PDB entry 8HEY | electron microscopy, 4.10 A resolution (low resolution: residue-level contacts below are approximate; hydrogen-bond / salt-bridge calls are withheld) | chains Y and Z of the 22 polymer chains in the assembly

# Chain Y (and Z)
Molecule: Major capsid protein
From: Human betaherpesvirus 5
Notes: chain Z of this document is another copy of the same molecule, construct and numbering; everything in this record applies to it too
Reference sequence: A0A1U8QPG3 (A0A1U8QPG3_HCMV); residues 1-1370 here = UniProt positions 1-1370
Sequence (1370 residues; row label = number of the first residue in the row):
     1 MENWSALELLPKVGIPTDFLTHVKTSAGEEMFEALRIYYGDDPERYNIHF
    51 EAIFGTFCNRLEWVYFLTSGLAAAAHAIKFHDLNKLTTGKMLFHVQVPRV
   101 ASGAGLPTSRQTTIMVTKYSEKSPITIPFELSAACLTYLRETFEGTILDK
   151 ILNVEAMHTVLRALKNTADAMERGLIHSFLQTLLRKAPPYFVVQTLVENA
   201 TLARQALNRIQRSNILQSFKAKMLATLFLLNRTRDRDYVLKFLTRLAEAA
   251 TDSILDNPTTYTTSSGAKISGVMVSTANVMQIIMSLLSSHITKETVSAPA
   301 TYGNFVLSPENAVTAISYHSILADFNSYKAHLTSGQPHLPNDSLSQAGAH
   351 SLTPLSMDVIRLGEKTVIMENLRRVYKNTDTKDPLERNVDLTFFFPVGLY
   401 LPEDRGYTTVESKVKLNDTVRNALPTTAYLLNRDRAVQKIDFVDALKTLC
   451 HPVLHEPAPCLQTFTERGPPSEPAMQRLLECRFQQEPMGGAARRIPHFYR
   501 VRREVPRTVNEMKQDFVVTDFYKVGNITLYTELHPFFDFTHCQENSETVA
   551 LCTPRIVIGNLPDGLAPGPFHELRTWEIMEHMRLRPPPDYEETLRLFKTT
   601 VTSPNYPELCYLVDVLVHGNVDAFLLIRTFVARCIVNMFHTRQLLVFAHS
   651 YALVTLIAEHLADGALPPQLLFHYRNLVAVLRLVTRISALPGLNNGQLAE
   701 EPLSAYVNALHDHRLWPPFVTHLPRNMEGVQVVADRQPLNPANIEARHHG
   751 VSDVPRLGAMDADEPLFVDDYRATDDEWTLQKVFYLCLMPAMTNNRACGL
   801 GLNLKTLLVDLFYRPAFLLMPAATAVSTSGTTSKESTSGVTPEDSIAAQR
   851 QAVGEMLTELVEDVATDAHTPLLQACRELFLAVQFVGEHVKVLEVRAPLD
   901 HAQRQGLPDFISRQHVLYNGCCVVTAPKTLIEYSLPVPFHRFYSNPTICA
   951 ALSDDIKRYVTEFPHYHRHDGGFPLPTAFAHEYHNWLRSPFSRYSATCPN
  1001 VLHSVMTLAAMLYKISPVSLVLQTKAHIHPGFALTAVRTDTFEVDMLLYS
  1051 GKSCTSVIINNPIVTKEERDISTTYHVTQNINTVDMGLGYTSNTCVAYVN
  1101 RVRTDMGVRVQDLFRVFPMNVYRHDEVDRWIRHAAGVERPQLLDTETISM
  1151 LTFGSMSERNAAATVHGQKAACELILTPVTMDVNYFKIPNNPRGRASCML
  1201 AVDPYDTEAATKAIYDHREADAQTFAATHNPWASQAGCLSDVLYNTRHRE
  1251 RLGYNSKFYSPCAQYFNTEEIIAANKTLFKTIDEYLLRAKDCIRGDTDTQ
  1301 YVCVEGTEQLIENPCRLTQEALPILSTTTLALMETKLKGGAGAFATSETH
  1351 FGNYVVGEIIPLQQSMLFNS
Disordered / not traced: 822-844 (chain Z: 473-485, 825-844, 1142-1152)
Cystine bridges: C1292-C1303

# Interface between chain Y and chain Z
Residue-residue contacts (210):
  N3(Y) with I316(Z); S317(Z); H319(Z)
  A6(Y) with I316(Z); S317(Z)
  L9(Y) with I316(Z)
  I48(Y) with K85(Z); A315(Z); I316(Z)
  H49(Y) with K85(Z); H319(Z)
  F50(Y) with K85(Z); L86(Z); T87(Z); H319(Z); S320(Z); I321(Z)
  E51(Y) with T87(Z); T88(Z); K90(Z); H319(Z); S320(Z); I321(Z)
  A52(Y) with T88(Z); G89(Z); K90(Z); I321(Z)
  I53(Y) with K90(Z); L92(Z); I321(Z); L322(Z); A323(Z)
  F54(Y) with K90(Z); M91(Z); F305(Z); D342(Z); S343(Z); L344(Z); I1058(Z)
  G55(Y) with M91(Z); L92(Z); D342(Z)
  T56(Y) with L92(Z); Y328(Z)
  F57(Y) with L92(Z); F93(Z); L339(Z)
  C58(Y) with H94(Z); H338(Z)
  N59(Y) with H94(Z); V95(Z); Q96(Z)
  R60(Y) with I254(Z)
  P124(Y) with G103(Z)
  I125(Y) with S102(Z)
  T126(Y) with A101(Z); S102(Z)
  I127(Y) with R99(Z); V100(Z); A101(Z)
  P128(Y) with T108(Z)
  F129(Y) with R99(Z); Q111(Z)
  E130(Y) with Q111(Z)
  I151(Y) with L332(Z)
  V154(Y) with G335(Z)
  H158(Y) with G335(Z); P337(Z)
  R162(Y) with H94(Z); Q96(Z)
  A163(Y) with Q111(Z)
  N166(Y) with Q96(Z); V97(Z); P98(Z); R99(Z)
  T167(Y) with R99(Z)
  D169(Y) with P98(Z)
  A170(Y) with R99(Z); V100(Z); A101(Z)
  R173(Y) with P98(Z); R99(Z); V100(Z)
  G174(Y) with A101(Z)
  N278(Y) with E198(Z)
  S285(Y) with K241(Z)
  R373(Y) with T201(Z)
  N378(Y) with V97(Z)
  T379(Y) with P98(Z)
  D380(Y) with S109(Z); R204(Z)
  T381(Y) with V100(Z)
  K382(Y) with L202(Z); R204(Z)
  E386(Y) with T201(Z)
  S412(Y) with S412(Z)
  K413(Y) with T409(Z)
  V414(Y) with T408(Z)
  K415(Y) with Y407(Z); T408(Z); E411(Z); F1351(Z)
  L416(Y) with G406(Z); Y407(Z)
  N417(Y) with E403(Z); G406(Z); F1351(Z)
  T419(Y) with E403(Z); D404(Z)
  R421(Y) with D404(Z); R405(Z)
  N422(Y) with D404(Z); R405(Z); G406(Z)
  T427(Y) with R405(Z)
  R433(Y) with S213(Z); N214(Z); Q217(Z)
  D434(Y) with Q217(Z); Q1223(Z)
  A436(Y) with I1188(Z)
  V437(Y) with V1183(Z); N1184(Z)
  Q438(Y) with F1225(Z)
  K439(Y) with T519(Z)
  V443(Y) with D520(Z)
  M582(Y) with T997(Z)
  R583(Y) with E572(Z); Y994(Z); T997(Z); C998(Z); P999(Z)
  A662(Y) with N605(Z); R642(Z)
  D663(Y) with R642(Z)
  G664(Y) with T641(Z); R642(Z)
  P668(Y) with Q643(Z)
  L671(Y) with N605(Z)
  F672(Y) with T599(Z); Q643(Z)
  R675(Y) with T599(Z); T602(Z); S603(Z)
  R686(Y) with R796(Z); A996(Z)
  G692(Y) with D515(Z); D970(Z); R993(Z)
  N695(Y) with R507(Z); E511(Z); R968(Z)
  G696(Y) with H965(Z)
  Q697(Y) with E504(Z); H965(Z)
  P702(Y) with P964(Z); H965(Z)
  R725(Y) with T961(Z)
  D775(Y) with P964(Z)
  K1025(Y) with V517(Z)
  A1026(Y) with V517(Z)
  H1027(Y) with V517(Z); T519(Z); D520(Z)
  R1101(Y) with N199(Z); L202(Z); N214(Z)
  R1103(Y) with I210(Z)
  D1105(Y) with F1225(Z)
  R1109(Y) with F1225(Z)
  H1133(Y) with E472(Z)
  N1160(Y) with R209(Z)
  A1161(Y) with E1219(Z)
  A1162(Y) with V1202(Z); A1209(Z); A1213(Z); E1219(Z)
  A1163(Y) with A1201(Z); V1202(Z); A1213(Z)
  T1164(Y) with S213(Z); A1201(Z)
  V1165(Y) with S213(Z); L216(Z); Q217(Z); A1222(Z); Q1223(Z)
  H1166(Y) with S213(Z); Q1223(Z)
  G1167(Y) with I210(Z); S213(Z)
  Q1168(Y) with I210(Z)
  G1295(Y) with I210(Z)
  D1296(Y) with N208(Z)
  G1306(Y) with G105(Z); L106(Z); P107(Z)
  T1328(Y) with R405(Z)
  L1330(Y) with Y407(Z); V1183(Z)
  A1331(Y) with Y407(Z)
  E1334(Y) with Y407(Z); V1183(Z); K1187(Z); T1349(Z)
  K1338(Y) with T409(Z); T1346(Z); E1348(Z)
  S1370(Y) with E198(Z); K222(Z)
Interface residues without a listed pair, chain Y (125 interface residues in all): S5, L10, M171, H177, T426, Y429, R435, D444, H581, A658, H660, L666, L693, N694, L703, T1024, E1043, V1102, T1297, E1305, T1307, T1329
Interface residues without a listed pair, chain Z (127 interface residues in all): A104, K220, K523, K598, T600, P604, H640, K928, E962, F963, H969, V1084, K1212, T1224, S1347

# In short
125 residues of chain Y face 127 of chain Z across their interface.
Chain Y and chain Z are both Major capsid protein (Human betaherpesvirus 5); the structure, One CVSC-binding
penton vertex in HCMV B-capsid, was determined by electron microscopy (same publication as 8HEU and 8HEV).
